Entry 4IMO (X-ray diffraction, 1.88 A resolution); this record covers chain A.

Chain A:
Protein: Lipocalin-type prostaglandin-D synthase
Organism: Homo sapiens
Notes: EC 5.3.99.2
Reference sequence: P41222 (PTGDS_HUMAN); residue numbers follow UniProt; this construct covers 23-190
Amino-acid sequence (176 residues; row label = number of the first residue in the row):
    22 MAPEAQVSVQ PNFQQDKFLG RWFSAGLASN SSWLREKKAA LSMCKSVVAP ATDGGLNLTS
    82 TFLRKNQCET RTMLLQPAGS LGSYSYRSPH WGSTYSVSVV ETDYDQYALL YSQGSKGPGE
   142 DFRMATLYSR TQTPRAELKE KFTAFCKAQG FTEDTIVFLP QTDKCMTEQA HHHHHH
Not modelled in the structure: 22-27, 183-197
Differences from the reference sequence: expression tag (22, 191-197)
Curated features (UniProtKB/Swiss-Prot):
  - active site: Cys-65 (Nucleophile)
  - glycosylation: Ser-29 (O-linked (GalNAc...) serine), Asn-51 (N-linked (GlcNAc...) (complex) asparagine), Asn-78 (N-linked (GlcNAc...) (complex) asparagine)
Small-molecule neighbours:
  - PWZ ((5E)-7-{(1R,4S,5S,6R)-5-[(1E,3S)-3-hydroxyoct-1-en-1-yl]-2-oxabicyclo[2.2.1]hept-6-yl}hept-5-enoic acid), molecule 1: Ser-45, Leu-62, Cys-65, Ser-67, Ser-81, Phe-83, Arg-92, Met-94, Tyr-107, Ser-109, Trp-112, Tyr-149
  - PWZ, molecule 2: Ser-52, Trp-54, Trp-112, Tyr-116, Pro-139, Gly-140, Phe-143
From the paper describing this entry:
  - catalytic residues: Cys-65, Phe-83
  - catalytic residues: Ser-45 (proposed by the authors, not directly observed)
  - binding site for PWZ: Trp-54, Ser-67, Phe-83, Tyr-107, Trp-112, Tyr-116, Phe-143, Tyr-149
  - interface residues: Arg-92
  - conformationally variable residues (loop rearrangement, side-chain flip): Ser-45, Trp-54, Lys-59, Leu-62, Cys-65
  - contacts within the chain: Ser-45/Cys-65 (hydrogen bond)

In short:
Bound to chain A: compound PWZ. Curated annotation (UniProt) lists active-site residue Cys-65. The paper
reports catalytic residues Cys-65, Phe-83 and Ser-45; a binding site for PWZ at Trp-54, Ser-67 and Phe-83
among others.
Chain A is Lipocalin-type prostaglandin-D synthase (Homo sapiens); the structure, Crystal structure of wild
type human Lipocalin PGDS in complex with substrate analog U44069, was determined by X-ray diffraction
together with 4IMN and 2WWP from the same study.
